Entry 8FNJ (electron microscopy, 2.40 A resolution); this record covers chains B and C of the 12 polymer chains in the assembly.

[Chain B (and C)]
Molecule: Lamina-associated polypeptide 2, isoforms beta/gamma, Integrase
Organism: Homo sapiens
Notes: EC 2.7.7.-, 3.1.-.-; chain C of this document is another copy of the same molecule, construct and numbering; everything in this record applies to it too
UniProt: chimeric construct of P42167, P12497: residues -55 to -3 from P42167 (LAP2B_HUMAN) positions 48-100 (UniProt number = residue number + 103); residues 1-288 from P12497 positions 1148-1435 (UniProt number = residue number + 1147)
Chain sequence (364 residues; row label = number of the first residue in the row; numbers below 1 keep their minus sign (Gly-75 is residue -75)):
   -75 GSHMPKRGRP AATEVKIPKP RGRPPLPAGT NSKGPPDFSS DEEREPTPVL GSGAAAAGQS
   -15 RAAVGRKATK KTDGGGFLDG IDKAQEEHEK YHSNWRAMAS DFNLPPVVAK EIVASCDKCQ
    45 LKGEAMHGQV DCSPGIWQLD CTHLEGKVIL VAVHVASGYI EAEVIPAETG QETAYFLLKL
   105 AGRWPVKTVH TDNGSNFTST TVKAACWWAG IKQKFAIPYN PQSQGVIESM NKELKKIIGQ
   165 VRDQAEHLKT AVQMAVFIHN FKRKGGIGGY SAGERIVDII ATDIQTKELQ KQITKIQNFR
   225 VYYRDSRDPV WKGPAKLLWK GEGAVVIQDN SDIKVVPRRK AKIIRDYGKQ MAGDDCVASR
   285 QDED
Disordered / not traced: -75 to 1, 40-56, 140-148, 229-234, 271-288 (chain C: -75 to 211, 278-288)
Sequence notes: expression tag (-75 to -56); conflict Gly-54 (Asn49 in P42167), Gln-17 (Arg86 in P42167); linker (-2 to 0); engineered mutation Lys138 (Glu1285 in P12497), Ala140 (Gly1287 in P12497)
Curated features (UniProtKB/Swiss-Prot):
  - modified residue: Thr-46 (Phosphothreonine), Ser-44 (Phosphoserine), Ser-37 (Phosphoserine), Ser-36 (Phosphoserine), Thr-29 (Phosphothreonine), Ser-24 (Phosphoserine), Arg-15 (Omega-N-methylarginine)
  - zinc finger: Asp3 to Gln44 (Integrase-type)
  - DNA-binding region: Phe223 to Asp270 (Integrase-type)
  - binding site (Zn(2+)): His12, His16, Cys40, Cys43
  - binding site (Mg(2+)): Asp64, Asp116, Glu152
From the paper describing this entry:
  - catalytic residues: Glu152 (citing earlier work)
  - mutagenesis - G140A (3- to 5-fold), Q148H (5- to 10-fold), Q148K (5- to 10-fold), Q148R (5- to 10-fold): decreased catalytic activity
  - mutagenesis - E138K: unchanged catalytic activity
  - mutagenesis - E138K/G140A/Q148K (1.0 kcal/mol): decreased binding to DTG (from molecular simulation)

[Interface between chain B and chain C]
Pairs across the interface (12):
  Trp19(B) - Met275(C)  hydrophobic
  Pro30(B) - Gln274(C)
  Pro30(B) - Met275(C)  hydrophobic
  Ala205(B) - Tyr271(C)
  Ile208(B) - Tyr271(C)  hydrophobic
  Gln209(B) - Tyr271(C)
  Gln209(B) - Gln274(C)
  Gln209(B) - Met275(C)
  Glu212(B) - Tyr271(C)
  Glu212(B) - Gly272(C)
  Gln216(B) - Met275(C)
  Trp243(B) - Ala276(C)  hydrogen bond (side chain-backbone)
Also at the interface, not in a pair above, chain B (9 interface residues in all): Leu213
Also at the interface, not in a pair above, chain C (6 interface residues in all): Gly277

[Summary]
9 residues of chain B and 6 residues of chain C are in contact, with 1 hydrogen bond. Its one hydrogen-bonded
contact is Trp243(B)-Ala276(C). The paper reports the catalytic residue Glu152(B); G140A, Q148H and Q148K of
chain B, among others, reduce catalytic activity; 6 substitutions were tested in all.
Chain B and chain C are both Lamina-associated polypeptide 2, isoforms beta/gamma, Integrase (Homo sapiens);
the structure, Structure of E138K/G140A HIV-1 intasome with Dolutegravir bound, was determined by electron
microscopy, deposited together with 8FND, 8FNG, 8FNH, 8FNL, 8FNM, 8FNO, 8FNP and 8FNQ.
